PDB entry 7U0I | electron microscopy, 2.60 A resolution | chains B and J of the 14 polymer chains in the assembly

# Chain B
Molecule: Histone H4
From: Homo sapiens
Reference sequence: P62805 (H4_HUMAN); residues 0-102 here correspond to UniProt positions 1-103 (UniProt number = residue number + 1)
Amino-acid sequence (103 residues; each row starts with the number of its first residue; numbering starts at 0):
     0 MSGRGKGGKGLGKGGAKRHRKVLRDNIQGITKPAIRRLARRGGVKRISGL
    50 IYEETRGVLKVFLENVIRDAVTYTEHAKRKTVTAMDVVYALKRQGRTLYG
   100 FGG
Not modelled in the structure: 0-18, 102

# Chain J
Molecule: 162-nt DNA strand
Sequence (162 nucleotides; numbered 1 to 162; the number before each row is that of its first residue):
     1 TGTCTTTATTCACAAGCTTGCACAATCCCTGCTGGACAATTCTGAGTGAT
    51 GGCAGCTCCCACCTTTCCTTCTTCCTTCACTTAGACTACATTTATTCAGC
   101 ATCTGTATTGTTGGAGTAAGTTCCATGTTAATACTCACCACTGAGGATAT
   151 GTTAATACCACT
Not modelled in the structure: 1-3, 153-162

# Interface between chain B and chain J
Pairs across the interface (13):
  Arg-39(B) with DT87(J), salt bridge to the phosphate
  Lys-44(B) with DT87(J), phosphate contact
  Arg-45(B) with DC86(J), sugar contact; DT87(J), phosphate contact
  Ile-46(B) with DC86(J), sugar contact; DT87(J), hydrogen bond to the phosphate
  Ser-47(B) with DC86(J), phosphate contact
  Gly-48(B) with DC86(J), hydrogen bond to the phosphate
  Arg-78(B) with DA107(J), phosphate contact
  Lys-79(B) with DT106(J), salt bridge to the phosphate; DA107(J), hydrogen bond to the phosphate
  Thr-80(B) with DT106(J), phosphate contact; DA107(J), hydrogen bond to the phosphate
Other interface residues (no listed pair), chain B (11 interface residues in all): Tyr-51, Lys-77
Other interface residues (no listed pair), chain J (5 interface residues in all): DT108

# Overview
The interface between chain B and chain J involves 11 residues on one side and 5 on the other, with 4 hydrogen
bonds and 2 salt bridges. Polar pairs include Ile-46(B)/DT87(J), Gly-48(B)/DC86(J) and Lys-79(B)/DA107(J).
Chain B is Histone H4 (Homo sapiens) and chain J is a 162-nt DNA strand; the structure, Structure of LIN28b
nucleosome bound 2 OCT4, was determined by electron microscopy (same publication as 7U0G, 7U0J, 8DK5, 8SPS and
8SPU).
